6FJ7 - chain A; structure by X-ray diffraction, 1.05 A resolution.

== Chain A ==
Molecule: Ubiquitin-like protein
Source organism: Candidatus Caldiarchaeum subterraneum
Reference sequence: E6N8B8 (E6N8B8_9ARCH); residues 1-78 here = UniProt positions 1-78
Sequence (80 residues; numbered -1 to 78; the number before each row is that of its first residue; numbers below 1 keep their minus sign (Gly-1 is residue -1)):
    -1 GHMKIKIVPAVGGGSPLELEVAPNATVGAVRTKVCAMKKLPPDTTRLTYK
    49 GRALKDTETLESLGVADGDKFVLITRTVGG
Differences from the reference sequence: expression tag (-1 to 0)
From the paper describing this entry:
  - mutagenesis - G78A: unchanged catalytic activity
  - mutagenesis - G77V, G78E, G78V: abolished catalytic activity
  - mutagenesis - G77A: decreased catalytic activity

== Summary ==
The paper reports that G77V, G78E and G78V abolish catalytic activity; G77A reduces catalytic activity.
Chain A is Ubiquitin-like protein (Candidatus Caldiarchaeum subterraneum); the structure, Caldiarchaeum
Subterraneum Ubiquitin, was determined by X-ray diffraction (same publication as 6FJV, 6FNN and 6FNO).
